8ABK - chains C and N of the 20 polymer chains in the assembly; structure by electron microscopy, 2.50 A resolution.

== Chain C (and N) ==
Name: Cytochrome b
From: Yarrowia lipolytica
Notes: chain N of this document is another copy of the same molecule, construct and numbering; everything in this record applies to it too
UniProt: Q9B6D0 (CYB_YARLI); residues 1-385 here = UniProt positions 1-385
Sequence (385 residues; numbered 1 to 385; the number before each row is that of its first residue):
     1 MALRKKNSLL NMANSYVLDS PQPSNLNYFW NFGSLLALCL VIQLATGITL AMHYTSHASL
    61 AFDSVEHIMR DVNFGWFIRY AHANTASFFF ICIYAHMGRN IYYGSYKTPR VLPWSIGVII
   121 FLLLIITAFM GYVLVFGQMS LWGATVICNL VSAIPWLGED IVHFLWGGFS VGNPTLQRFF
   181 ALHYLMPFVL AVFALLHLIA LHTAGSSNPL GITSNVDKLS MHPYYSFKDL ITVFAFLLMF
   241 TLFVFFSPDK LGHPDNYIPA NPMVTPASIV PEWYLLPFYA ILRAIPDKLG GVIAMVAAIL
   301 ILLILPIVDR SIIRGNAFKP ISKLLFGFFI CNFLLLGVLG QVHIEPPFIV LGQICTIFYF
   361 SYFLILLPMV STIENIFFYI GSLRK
Unresolved in the structure: 384-385
Curated features (UniProtKB/Swiss-Prot):
  - binding site (heme b): His82, His96, His183, His197
  - binding site (a ubiquinone): His202
Metal / ion sites: heme Fe site 1: His82, His183; heme Fe site 2: His96, His197
Residues lining bound ligands:
  - decylubiquinone (DCQ; 2-decyl-5,6-dimethoxy-3-methylcyclohexa-2,5-diene-1,4-dione): Tyr16, Gln22, Leu26, Trp30, Asn31, Ser34, Ala37, Leu40, Ala191, Ala194, Leu195, Leu198, Ser206, Met221, Tyr225, Asp229
  - heme (HEM), molecule 1: Trp30, Gly33, Ser34, Leu36, Ala37, Phe89, Ile93, His96, Met97, Arg99, Asn100, Ser105, Arg110, Pro113, Trp114, Gly117, Val118, Ile120, Phe121, Leu190, Ala194, His197, Leu198, Leu201, Ser206, Ser207
  - heme (HEM), molecule 2: Leu40, Gln43, Leu44, Gly47, Ile48, Leu50, Ala51, Tyr54, Val65, Arg79, His82, Ala83, Ala86, Phe89, Leu124, Thr127, Ala128, Gly131, Tyr132, Leu134, Val135, Phe180, His183, Tyr184, Pro187, Leu190, Tyr274
  - 1,2-diacyl-sn-glycero-3-phosphocholine (PC1): Asn27, Phe29, Tyr94, Ala95, Gly98, Arg99, Tyr102, Tyr103, Pro209, Leu210, Ala317, Lys323, Phe326, Gly327, Ile330, Cys331, Phe333
  - phosphatidylethanolamine (PTY), molecule 1: Ser34, Ala37, Leu38, Val41, His222, Pro223, Ser226, Phe227, Asp229, Leu230, Val233, Phe234
  - phosphatidylethanolamine (PTY), molecule 2: Thr46, Phe77, Leu237, Phe240, Phe245

== Interface between chain C and chain N ==
Residue-residue contacts (48; chain C residue first):
  Asn7(C) - Leu112(N)
  Ser8(C) - Thr203(N)
  Leu9(C) - Ile116(N)  hydrophobic
  Leu9(C) - Ile199(N)  hydrophobic
  Met12(C) - Ile199(N)  hydrophobic
  Ile48(C) - Ala181(N)
  Ile48(C) - Leu185(N)  hydrophobic
  Ala51(C) - Gln177(N)
  Ala51(C) - Ala181(N)
  Met52(C) - Gln177(N)
  Met52(C) - Arg178(N)
  Met52(C) - Ala181(N)  hydrophobic
  Met52(C) - Leu182(N)  hydrophobic
  Tyr54(C) - Ser56(N)
  Tyr54(C) - Gln177(N)  hydrogen bond (backbone-side chain)
  Thr55(C) - Thr55(N)
  Thr55(C) - His57(N)
  Thr55(C) - Gln177(N)  hydrogen bond
  Ser56(C) - Tyr54(N)
  His57(C) - Thr55(N)
  His57(C) - Leu60(N)
  Leu60(C) - His57(N)
  Leu60(C) - Leu60(N)  hydrophobic
  Leu112(C) - Asn7(N)
  Ile116(C) - Leu9(N)  hydrophobic
  Gln177(C) - Ala51(N)
  Gln177(C) - Met52(N)
  Gln177(C) - Tyr54(N)  hydrogen bond (side chain-backbone)
  Gln177(C) - Thr55(N)  hydrogen bond
  Arg178(C) - Met52(N)
  Phe180(C) - Phe180(N)  hydrophobic
  Ala181(C) - Ile48(N)
  Ala181(C) - Ala51(N)
  Ala181(C) - Met52(N)  hydrophobic
  Ala181(C) - Tyr184(N)  hydrogen bond (backbone-side chain)
  Leu182(C) - Met52(N)  hydrophobic
  Tyr184(C) - Ala181(N)  hydrogen bond (side chain-backbone)
  Tyr184(C) - Tyr184(N)  hydrophobic
  Tyr184(C) - Leu185(N)
  Leu185(C) - Ile48(N)  hydrophobic
  Leu185(C) - Tyr184(N)
  Leu185(C) - Phe188(N)  hydrophobic
  Phe188(C) - Leu185(N)  hydrophobic
  Leu196(C) - Leu9(N)  hydrophobic
  Ile199(C) - Ser8(N)
  Ile199(C) - Leu9(N)  hydrophobic
  Ile199(C) - Met12(N)  hydrophobic
  Thr203(C) - Ser8(N)
Other interface residues (no listed pair), chain C (27 interface residues in all): His53, Ala200
Other interface residues (no listed pair), chain N (28 interface residues in all): His53, Pro174, Leu196, Ala200

== In short ==
Chain C and chain N form an interface of 27 and 28 residues respectively; the contacts include 6 hydrogen
bonds. Polar contacts include Tyr54(C)-Gln177(N), Thr55(C)-Gln177(N) and Ala181(C)-Tyr184(N). Chain C binds
heme, 1,2-diacyl-sn-glycero-3-phosphocholine, phosphatidylethanolamine and decylubiquinone.
Both chains are Cytochrome b (Yarrowia lipolytica). Entry 8ABK (Complex III2 from Yarrowia lipolytica,
decylubiquinol bound, b-position) was determined by electron microscopy, deposited together with 8AB6, 8AB7,
8AB8, 8AB9, 8ABA, 8ABB and 11 further entries.
